4FZQ - chains D and E of the 6 polymer chains in the assembly; structure by X-ray diffraction, 2.50 A resolution.

[Chain D (and E)]
Protein: Uncharacterized protein conserved in bacteria
Organism: Streptococcus suis
Notes: chain E of this document is another copy of the same molecule, construct and numbering; everything in this record applies to it too
UniProtKB: A4VZ16 (A4VZ16_STRS2); numbering as in UniProt (aligned over 417-493)
Amino-acid sequence (79 residues; each row starts with the number of its first residue):
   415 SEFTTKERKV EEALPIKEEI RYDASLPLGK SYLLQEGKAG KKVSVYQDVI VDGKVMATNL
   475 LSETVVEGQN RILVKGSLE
Not modelled in the structure: 491-493
Construct notes: expression tag (415-416); engineered mutation Met470 (Val in A4VZ16)

[Interface between chain D and chain E]
Pairs across the interface - 23 pairs, chain D then chain E:
  Ser415(D) with Ala471(E); Thr472(E), hydrogen bond (backbone-backbone)
  Glu416(D) with Ala471(E); Thr472(E); Asn473(E)
  Phe417(D) with Gln461(E); Val463(E), hydrophobic; Ala471(E), hydrophobic; Thr472(E); Asn473(E), hydrogen bond (backbone-side chain)
  Gln461(D) with Phe417(E)
  Val463(D) with Val463(E), hydrophobic
  Val465(D) with Ala471(E), hydrophobic
  Met470(D) with Met470(E), hydrophobic
  Ala471(D) with Ser415(E); Glu416(E); Phe417(E), hydrophobic; Val465(E), hydrophobic
  Thr472(D) with Ser415(E), hydrogen bond (backbone-backbone); Glu416(E); Phe417(E)
  Asn473(D) with Glu416(E); Phe417(E)

[Summary]
Chain D and chain E each contribute 10 residues to their interface, with 3 hydrogen bonds. Among the polar
pairs are Phe417(D)-Asn473(E) and Ser415(D)-Thr472(E).
Both chains are Uncharacterized protein conserved in bacteria (Streptococcus suis). Entry 4FZQ (Crystal
structure of HP0197-G5) was determined by X-ray diffraction, deposited together with 4FZ4.
